PDB entry 8ZDQ | electron microscopy, 3.29 A resolution | chains b and q of the 33 polymer chains in the assembly

# Chain b
Name: Baseplate Upper Protein (gp23)
Source organism: Mycolicibacterium smegmatis MC2 155
Chain sequence (311 residues; row label = number of the first residue in the row):
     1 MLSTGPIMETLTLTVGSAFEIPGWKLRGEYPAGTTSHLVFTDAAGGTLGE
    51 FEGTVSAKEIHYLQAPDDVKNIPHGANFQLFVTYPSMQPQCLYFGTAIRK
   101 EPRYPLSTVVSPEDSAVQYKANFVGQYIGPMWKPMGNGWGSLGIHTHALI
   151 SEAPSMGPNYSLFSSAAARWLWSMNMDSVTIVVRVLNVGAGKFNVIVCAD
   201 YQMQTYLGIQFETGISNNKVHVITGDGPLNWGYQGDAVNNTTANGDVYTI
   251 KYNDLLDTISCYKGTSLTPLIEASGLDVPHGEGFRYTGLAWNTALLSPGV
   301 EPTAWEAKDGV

# Chain q
Name: Distal Tail Protein (gp17)
Source organism: Mycolicibacterium smegmatis MC2 155
Chain sequence (295 residues; each row starts with the number of its first residue):
     1 MTDFLKIELIGRDGSHWVLSGPGMGQQGVTLNPNLQQFYDAPVKTLYVPG
    51 PFGEEYAGKRVQRREIVFSVQAYDEDPDTWSTVDSLWRWAWDYDEESELR
   101 VSTSDGTRFLKVRLMEEPKPYYEKDPHITADNPIVMTVTATFPYWQDEPE
   151 ELIWTTLSTEDMTRFPVRNDGDVPVWLKWTLTAPGLWILPDFSWGNDMYS
   201 RGREDLGRTVAMPELVAGEHVSVDSDPRVQTLIAVNGMPTQNRWKGNDLL
   251 YPLMPGKGAEIPVQLKNAPEGGACKLTRPRWYSRPWSRPGVRLNG
Disordered / not traced: 1, 292-295

# Interface between chain b and chain q
Pairs across the interface (29):
  Leu106(b) with Val291(q), hydrophobic
  Tyr119(b) with Arg203(q), hydrogen bond
  Arg169(b) with Glu204(q), salt bridge
  Leu171(b) with Glu204(q)
  Trp172(b) with Arg203(q)
  Tyr201(b) with Arg201(q), hydrogen bond; Glu204(q), hydrogen bond; Asp205(q), hydrogen bond; Gly207(q); Arg208(q); Thr209(q)
  Pro279(b) with Met162(q), hydrophobic; Gln264(q)
  His280(b) with Arg164(q), hydrogen bond (backbone-side chain)
  Gly281(b) with Arg164(q)
  Glu282(b) with Arg164(q), hydrogen bond (backbone-side chain); Phe192(q); Ala259(q); Pro262(q)
  Gly283(b) with Phe192(q); Gly207(q)
  Phe284(b) with Met162(q), hydrophobic; Arg164(q); Pro262(q), hydrophobic; Gln264(q)
  Tyr286(b) with Glu204(q), hydrogen bond (side chain-backbone); Leu206(q); Gly207(q), hydrogen bond (side chain-backbone); Arg208(q)
Other interface residues (no listed pair), chain b (16 interface residues in all): Val117, Ser173, Gln202
Other interface residues (no listed pair), chain q (16 interface residues in all): Glu260

# In short
The chain b/chain q interface involves 16 residues from each chain, with 8 hydrogen bonds and 1 salt bridge.
Polar pairs include Arg169(b)-Glu204(q), Tyr119(b)-Arg203(q) and Tyr201(b)-Arg201(q).
Here chain b is Baseplate Upper Protein (gp23) and chain q is Distal Tail Protein (gp17), both from
Mycolicibacterium smegmatis MC2 155. Entry 8ZDQ (Cryo-EM structure of Mycobacteriophage Douge complete
baseplate (gp13, gp17, gp23, gp16, gp18 and gp20)) was determined by electron microscopy together with 8ZDJ,
8ZDK, 8ZDL and 8ZDO from the same study.
